PDB entry 6GYW | X-ray diffraction, 1.70 A resolution | chains A and B

# Chain A (and B)
Protein: Diadenylate cyclase
Source organism: Staphylococcus aureus
Notes: EC 2.7.7.85; chain B of this document is another copy of the same molecule, construct and numbering; everything in this record applies to it too
UniProtKB: A0A2P7CAT2 (A0A2P7CAT2_STAAU); residue numbers follow UniProt; this construct covers 100-269
Amino-acid sequence (175 residues; numbered 95 to 269; the number before each row is that of its first residue):
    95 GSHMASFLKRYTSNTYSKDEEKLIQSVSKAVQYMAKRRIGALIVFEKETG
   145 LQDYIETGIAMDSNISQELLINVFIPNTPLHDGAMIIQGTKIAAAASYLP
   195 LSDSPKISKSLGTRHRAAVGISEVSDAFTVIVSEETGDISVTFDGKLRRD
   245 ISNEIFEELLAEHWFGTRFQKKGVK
Disordered / not traced: 95-109, 203, 261-269 (chain B: 95-110, 262-269)
Differences from the reference sequence: expression tag (95-99)
What the authors report for this chain:
  - self-association interface (contacts with another copy of this molecule); pairs are residue here / residue on that copy: Ile165-Pro173 (hydrophobic contact), Asn166-Thr172 (hydrogen bond), Pro173-Asn166 (hydrophobic contact)
  - mutagenesis - N166K/T172K: decreased catalytic activity
  - mutagenesis - N166K/T172K: decreased stability
  - mutagenesis - N166C/T172C: unchanged catalytic activity
  - catalytic residues: Asp176, Gly177, Thr207 (proposed by the authors, not directly observed)

# How chain A and chain B interact
Contacting residue pairs (34):
  Ile153(A) - Ser160(B)
  Ile153(A) - Glu162(B)
  Met155(A) - Ser157(B)  hydrogen bond (backbone-side chain)
  Met155(A) - Asn158(B)  hydrogen bond (backbone-backbone)
  Asp156(A) - Asp156(B)
  Asp156(A) - Asn158(B)
  Asp156(A) - Lys185(B)  salt bridge
  Ser157(A) - Met155(B)  hydrogen bond (side chain-backbone)
  Ser157(A) - Asp156(B)
  Ser157(A) - Ser157(B)
  Asn158(A) - Ala154(B)
  Asn158(A) - Met155(B)  hydrogen bond (backbone-backbone)
  Asn158(A) - Asp156(B)
  Ser160(A) - Ile153(B)
  Glu162(A) - Ile153(B)
  Glu162(A) - Pro173(B)
  Glu162(A) - Leu174(B)
  Leu163(A) - Leu174(B)  hydrophobic
  Ile165(A) - Pro173(B)  hydrophobic
  Asn166(A) - Asn166(B)  hydrogen bond (backbone-side chain)
  Asn166(A) - Val167(B)
  Asn166(A) - Thr172(B)  hydrogen bond
  Asn166(A) - Pro173(B)
  Asn166(A) - Leu174(B)  hydrogen bond (side chain-backbone)
  Val167(A) - Asn166(B)
  Ile169(A) - Thr172(B)
  Thr172(A) - Asn166(B)  hydrogen bond
  Thr172(A) - Ile169(B)
  Pro173(A) - Glu162(B)
  Pro173(A) - Asn166(B)
  Leu174(A) - Glu162(B)
  Leu174(A) - Leu163(B)  hydrophobic
  Leu174(A) - Asn166(B)  hydrogen bond (backbone-side chain)
  Lys185(A) - Asp156(B)  salt bridge
Also at the interface, not in a pair above, chain A (17 interface residues in all): Ala154

# In short
17 residues of chain A face 16 of chain B across their interface; the contacts include 9 hydrogen bonds and 2
salt bridges. Polar pairs include Asp156(A)-Lys185(B), Met155(A)-Ser157(B) and Asn166(A)-Asn166(B). The paper
reports catalytic residues Asp176(A), Gly177(A) and Thr207(A); N166K/T172K of chain A reduce catalytic
activity.
Chain A and chain B are both Diadenylate cyclase (Staphylococcus aureus); the structure, Crystal structure of
DacA from Staphylococcus aureus, was determined by X-ray diffraction (same publication as 6GYX, 6GYY and
6GYZ).
